PDB entry 6REB | electron microscopy, 3.20 A resolution | chains 4 and T of the 31 polymer chains in the assembly

Chain 4:
Name: Mitochondrial ATP synthase associated protein ASA4
Source organism: Polytomella sp. Pringsheim 198.80
Reference sequence: D7NIZ2 (D7NIZ2_9CHLO); residue numbers follow UniProt; this construct covers 1-294
Chain sequence (294 residues; each row starts with the number of its first residue):
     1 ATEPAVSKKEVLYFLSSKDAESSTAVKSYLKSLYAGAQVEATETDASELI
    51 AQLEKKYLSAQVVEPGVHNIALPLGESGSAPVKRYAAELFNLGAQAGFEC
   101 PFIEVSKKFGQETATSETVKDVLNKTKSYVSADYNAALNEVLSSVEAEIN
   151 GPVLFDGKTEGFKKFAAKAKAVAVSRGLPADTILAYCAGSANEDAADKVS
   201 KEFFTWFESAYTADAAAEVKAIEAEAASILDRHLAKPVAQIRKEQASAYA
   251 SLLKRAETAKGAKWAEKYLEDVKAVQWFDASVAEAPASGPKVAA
Unresolved in the structure: 1-4

Chain T:
Name: ATP synthase subunit alpha
Source organism: Polytomella sp. Pringsheim 198.80
Reference sequence: A0ZW40 (A0ZW40_9CHLO); residues 1-562 here = UniProt positions 1-562
Chain sequence (562 residues; each row starts with the number of its first residue):
     1 MRSPAAFVARSGLFKASLGQSNWAQKAEQMMASVTRTFAADAKALDELRK
    51 PKFSSKYLIQHVSQKLIPAVKEWEKSYQPPVIHLGRVLSVGDGIARVYGL
   101 KSVQAGELVCFDSGVKGMALNLQADHVGVVVFGNDSVIHQGDLVYRTGQI
   151 VNVPIGPGTLGRVTDGLGQPIDGKGPLTNVRSSLVEVKAPGIIARQSVRE
   201 PLFTGVKAVDALVPIGRGQRELIIGDRQTGKTAVAIDAIIHQKNCNEQVP
   251 KAQRVYCVYVAVGQKRSTVAQLVKLFTQTGAMRYTIMVSATASDAAPLQF
   301 LAPYSGCAMAEYFRDTGKHGLIIYDDLSKQSVAYRQMSLLLRRPPGREAF
   351 PGDVFYLHSRLLERAAKLSKELGGGSLTAFPVIETQAGDVSAYIATNVIS
   401 ITDGQIFLETELFYKGIRPALNVGLSVSRVGSAAQFPGMKQVAGTLKLEL
   451 AQYREVAAFAQFGSDLDAATQYVLERGARLTEMLKQKQFAPIPIERQTVA
   501 VYAATKGFLDKVRVQDIVAAEEAVISQVNPAVFKILKANGKITPALDAHL
   551 KAELRKVKLPGA
Unresolved in the structure: 1-39
Sequence notes: conflict Arg266 (Lys in A0ZW40)

Interface between chain 4 and chain T:
Residue-residue contacts (62; chain 4 residue first):
  Glu10(4) - Gln60(T)  hydrogen bond
  Lys18(4) - Arg49(T)  hydrogen bond (backbone-side chain)
  Asp19(4) - Arg49(T)
  Ala20(4) - Asp46(T)
  Ala20(4) - Arg49(T)
  Ala20(4) - Lys50(T)
  Glu21(4) - Lys50(T)
  Glu21(4) - Pro51(T)
  Glu21(4) - Lys56(T)
  Glu21(4) - Tyr57(T)
  Ser47(4) - Glu74(T)  hydrogen bond
  Leu49(4) - Glu74(T)
  Ile50(4) - Val70(T)
  Ile50(4) - Lys71(T)
  Ile50(4) - Glu74(T)
  Leu53(4) - Ile67(T)  hydrophobic
  Leu53(4) - Val70(T)  hydrophobic
  Glu54(4) - Ile67(T)
  Tyr57(4) - Ile59(T)
  Tyr57(4) - Val62(T)  hydrophobic
  Tyr57(4) - Ser63(T)
  Tyr57(4) - Leu66(T)  hydrophobic
  Ala60(4) - Ile59(T)  hydrophobic
  Gln61(4) - Lys56(T)  hydrogen bond (backbone-side chain)
  Gln61(4) - Ile59(T)
  Gln61(4) - Gln60(T)  hydrogen bond
  Gln61(4) - Ser63(T)
  Glu64(4) - Ser54(T)
  Glu64(4) - Ser55(T)
  Glu64(4) - Lys56(T)
  Pro65(4) - Pro51(T)
  Pro65(4) - Lys56(T)
  His68(4) - Pro51(T)
  His68(4) - Phe53(T)
  His68(4) - Ser54(T)
  Asn69(4) - Arg49(T)
  Asn69(4) - Pro51(T)
  Lys263(4) - Tyr57(T)
  Lys263(4) - Gln60(T)
  Trp264(4) - Tyr57(T)
  Trp264(4) - Leu58(T)
  Lys267(4) - Tyr57(T)
  Tyr268(4) - Phe53(T)  hydrophobic
  Asp271(4) - Lys52(T)
  Asp271(4) - Phe53(T)
  Val272(4) - Phe53(T)  hydrophobic
  Ala274(4) - Lys52(T)
  Val275(4) - Lys52(T)
  Val275(4) - Phe53(T)  hydrophobic
  Trp277(4) - Ala40(T)
  Trp277(4) - Asp41(T)  hydrogen bond
  Trp277(4) - Ala42(T)
  Trp277(4) - Lys43(T)
  Trp277(4) - Leu48(T)  hydrophobic
  Ser281(4) - Asp41(T)
  Glu284(4) - Asp41(T)
  Lys291(4) - Asp41(T)  salt bridge
  Lys291(4) - Ala42(T)
  Lys291(4) - Lys43(T)
  Val292(4) - Ala44(T)
  Val292(4) - Leu48(T)  hydrophobic
  Ala293(4) - Ala42(T)
Also at the interface, not in a pair above, chain 4 (37 interface residues in all): Phe14, Ser23, Thr24, Asp45, Ala46, Ala262
Also at the interface, not in a pair above, chain T (30 interface residues in all): Leu45, Glu47, His61, Gln64

Summary:
37 residues of chain 4 face 30 of chain T across their interface; the contacts include 6 hydrogen bonds and 1
salt bridge. Among the polar pairs are Lys291(4)-Asp41(T), Glu10(4)-Gln60(T) and Lys18(4)-Arg49(T).
Chain 4 is Mitochondrial ATP synthase associated protein ASA4 and chain T is ATP synthase subunit alpha, both
from Polytomella sp. Pringsheim 198.80; the structure, Cryo-EM structure of Polytomella F-ATP synthase, Rotary
substate 3A, composite map, was determined by electron microscopy (same publication as 6RD4, 6RD5, 6RD6, 6RD7,
6RD8, 6RD9 and 46 further entries).
